8DLY - chains C and H; structure by electron microscopy, 3.00 A resolution.

== Chain C ==
Name: Spike glycoprotein
From: Severe acute respiratory syndrome coronavirus 2
UniProt: P0DTC2 (SPIKE_SARS2); numbering as in UniProt (aligned over 1-1208)
Amino-acid sequence (1288 residues; numbered 1 to 1288; the number before each row is that of its first residue):
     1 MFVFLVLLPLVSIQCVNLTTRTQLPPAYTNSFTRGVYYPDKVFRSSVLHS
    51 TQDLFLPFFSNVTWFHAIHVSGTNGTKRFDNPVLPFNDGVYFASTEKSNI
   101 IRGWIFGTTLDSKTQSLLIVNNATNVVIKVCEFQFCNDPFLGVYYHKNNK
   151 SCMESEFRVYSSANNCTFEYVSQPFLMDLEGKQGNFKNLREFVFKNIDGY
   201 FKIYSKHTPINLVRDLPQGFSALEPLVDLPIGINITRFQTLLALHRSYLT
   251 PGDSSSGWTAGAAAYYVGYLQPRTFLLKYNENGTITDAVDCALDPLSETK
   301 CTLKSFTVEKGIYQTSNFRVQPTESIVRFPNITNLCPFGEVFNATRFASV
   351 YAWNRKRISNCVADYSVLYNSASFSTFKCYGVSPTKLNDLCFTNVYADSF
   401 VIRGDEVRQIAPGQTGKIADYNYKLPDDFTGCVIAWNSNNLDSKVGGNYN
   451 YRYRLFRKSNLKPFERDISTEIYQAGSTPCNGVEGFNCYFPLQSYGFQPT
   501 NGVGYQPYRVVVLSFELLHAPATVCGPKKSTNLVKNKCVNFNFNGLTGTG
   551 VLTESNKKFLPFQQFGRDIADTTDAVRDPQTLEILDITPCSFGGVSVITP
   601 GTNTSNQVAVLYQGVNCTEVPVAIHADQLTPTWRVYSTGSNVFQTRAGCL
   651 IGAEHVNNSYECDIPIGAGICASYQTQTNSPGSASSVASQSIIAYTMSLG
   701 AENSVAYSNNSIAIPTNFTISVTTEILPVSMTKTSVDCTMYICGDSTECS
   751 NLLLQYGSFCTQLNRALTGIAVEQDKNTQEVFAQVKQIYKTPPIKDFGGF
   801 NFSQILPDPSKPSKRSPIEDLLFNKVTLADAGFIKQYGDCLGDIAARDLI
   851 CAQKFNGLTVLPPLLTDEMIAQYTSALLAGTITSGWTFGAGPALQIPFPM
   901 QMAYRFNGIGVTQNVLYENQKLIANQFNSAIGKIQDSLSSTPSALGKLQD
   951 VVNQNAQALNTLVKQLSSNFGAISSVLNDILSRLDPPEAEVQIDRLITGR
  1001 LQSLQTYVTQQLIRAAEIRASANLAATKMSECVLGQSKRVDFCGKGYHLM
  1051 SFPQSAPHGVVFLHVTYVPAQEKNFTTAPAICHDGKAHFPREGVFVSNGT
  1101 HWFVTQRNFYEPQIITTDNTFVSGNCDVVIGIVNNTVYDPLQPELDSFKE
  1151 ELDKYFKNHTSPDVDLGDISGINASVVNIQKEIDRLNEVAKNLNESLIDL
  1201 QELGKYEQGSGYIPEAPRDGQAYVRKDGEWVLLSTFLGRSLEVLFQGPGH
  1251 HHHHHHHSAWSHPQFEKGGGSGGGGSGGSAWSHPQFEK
Unresolved in the structure: 1-332, 528-1288
Construct notes: conflict Ile13 (Ser in P0DTC2), Cys152 (Trp in P0DTC2), Arg452 (Leu in P0DTC2), Gly614 (Asp in P0DTC2), Gly682 (Arg in P0DTC2), Ser683 (Arg in P0DTC2), Ser685 (Arg in P0DTC2), Pro817 (Phe in P0DTC2), Pro892 (Ala in P0DTC2), Pro899 (Ala in P0DTC2), Pro942 (Ala in P0DTC2), Pro986 (Lys in P0DTC2), Pro987 (Val in P0DTC2); expression tag (1209-1288)
Swiss-Prot annotation at these positions:
  - region: Asn280 to Cys301 (Putative superantigen), Arg403 to Asp405 (Integrin-binding motif), Asn448 to Tyr451, Tyr453 to Phe456 (Immunodominant HLA epitope recognized by the CD8+), Pro681, Ala684 (Putative superantigen), Ser816 to Tyr837 (Fusion peptide 1), Lys835 to Phe855 (Fusion peptide 2), Asp1163 to Glu1202 (Heptad repeat 2)
  - site: Arg815, Ser816 (Cleavage)
  - glycosylation: Asn17 (N-linked (GlcNAc...) (complex) asparagine), Asn61 (N-linked (GlcNAc...) (hybrid) asparagine), Asn74 (N-linked (GlcNAc...) (complex) asparagine), Asn122 (N-linked (GlcNAc...) (hybrid) asparagine), Asn149 (N-linked (GlcNAc...) (complex) asparagine), Asn165 (N-linked (GlcNAc...) (complex) asparagine), Asn234 (N-linked (GlcNAc...) (high mannose) asparagine), Asn282 (N-linked (GlcNAc...) (complex) asparagine), Thr323 (O-linked (GalNAc) threonine), Ser325 (O-linked (HexNAc...) serine), Asn331 (N-linked (GlcNAc...) (complex) asparagine), Asn343 (N-linked (GlcNAc...) (complex) asparagine), Asn603 (N-linked (GlcNAc...) (hybrid) asparagine), Asn616 (N-linked (GlcNAc...) (complex) asparagine), Asn657 (N-linked (GlcNAc...) (complex) asparagine), Thr676 (O-linked (GlcNAc...) threonine), Thr678 (O-linked (GlcNAc...) threonine), Asn709 (N-linked (GlcNAc...) (high mannose) asparagine), Asn717 (N-linked (GlcNAc...) (hybrid) asparagine), Asn801 (N-linked (GlcNAc...) (hybrid) asparagine) and 6 more in UniProt
  - natural variant: Leu5 (L5F: In strain: Iota/B.1.526), Leu18 (L18F: In strain: Beta/B.1.351, Gamma/P.1 and 1 more), Thr19 (T19I: In strain: Omicron/BQ.1.1, Omicron/XBB.1.5 and 1 more; T19R: In strain: Delta/B.1.617.2, Omicron/BA.2 and 4 more), Thr20 (T20N: In strain: Gamma/P.1), Leu24 to Ala27 (sequence variant, change not given here; In strain: Omicron/BA.2, Omicron/BA.2.12.1 and 6 more), Pro26 (P26S: In strain: Gamma/P.1), Gln52 (Q52H: In strain: Omicron/EG.5.1), Ala67 (A67V: In strain: Eta/B.1.525, Omicron/BA.1), His69 to Val70 (deletion: In strain: Alpha/B.1.1.7, Eta/B.1.525 and 5 more), Gly75 (G75V: In strain: Lambda/C.37), Thr76 (T76I: In strain: Lambda/C.37), Asp80 (D80A: In strain: Beta/B.1.351), 79 further natural variant entries in UniProt
  - mutagenesis: His69 to Val70 (Increased incorporation of cleaved spike into virions), Asn121 (N121Q: Partial loss of biliverdin affinity), Arg190 (R190K: Partial loss of biliverdin affinity), Asn234 (N234Q: Increased resistance to neutralizing antibodies), Asn331 (N331Q: Reduced viral infectivity), Asn343 (N343Q: Reduced viral infectivity), Tyr453 (Y453F: Decreased HLA binding to NF9 epitope. Increased binding affinity to human ACE2), Ala475 (A475V: Increased resistance to neutralizing antibodies), Val483 (V483A: Increased resistance to neutralizing antibodies), Glu484 (E484D: Increased replication in human TMEM106B overexpressing cells), Phe490 (F490L: Increased resistance to neutralizing antibodies and human covalescent sera neutralization), Gln493 (Q493N: Reduced host ACE2-binding affinity in vitro; Q493Y: Reduced host ACE2-binding affinity in vitro), 10 further mutagenesis entries in UniProt
Disulfides: Cys336-Cys361, Cys379-Cys432, Cys391-Cys525, Cys480-Cys488
Covalent attachments: N-acetylglucosamine (NAG) linked to Asn343

== Chain H ==
Name: VH ab6
From: Homo sapiens
Amino-acid sequence (119 residues; each row starts with the number of its first residue):
     1 EVQLVESGGGVVQPGRSLRLSCAASGFTFSSYAMHWVRQAPGKGLEWIGN
    51 IYHDGSTFYNPSLKSLVTISRDDSTNTLYLQMNSLRAEDTAIYYCARVWL
   101 YGSGYMDVWGKGTLVTVSS
Disulfides: Cys22-Cys95

== How chain C and chain H interact ==
Residue-residue contacts - 36 pairs, chain C then chain H:
  Lys444(C) - Asp54(H)
  Gly447(C) - Asp54(H)
  Asn448(C) - Asp54(H)
  Tyr449(C) - Tyr52(H)  hydrophobic
  Tyr449(C) - Asp54(H)
  Tyr449(C) - Ser56(H)
  Tyr449(C) - Phe58(H)
  Tyr449(C) - Leu100(H)
  Asn450(C) - Asp54(H)
  Asn450(C) - Ser56(H)  hydrogen bond
  Asn450(C) - Phe58(H)
  Arg452(C) - Phe58(H)
  Leu455(C) - Ser103(H)
  Leu455(C) - Gly104(H)
  Ile468(C) - Pro61(H)
  Thr470(C) - Trp47(H)
  Thr470(C) - Asn60(H)
  Thr470(C) - Pro61(H)
  Ile472(C) - Met106(H)  hydrophobic
  Cys480(C) - Leu45(H)
  Gly482(C) - Leu45(H)
  Val483(C) - Trp109(H)  hydrophobic
  Asn487(C) - Tyr105(H)  hydrogen bond
  Asn487(C) - Asp107(H)
  Asn487(C) - Trp109(H)
  Cys488(C) - Met106(H)
  Tyr489(C) - Gly104(H)
  Tyr489(C) - Tyr105(H)  hydrophobic
  Phe490(C) - His35(H)
  Phe490(C) - Trp47(H)
  Phe490(C) - Asn50(H)
  Phe490(C) - Gly104(H)  hydrogen bond (backbone-backbone)
  Phe490(C) - Met106(H)  hydrophobic
  Gln493(C) - Leu100(H)
  Gln493(C) - Gly102(H)  hydrogen bond (side chain-backbone)
  Ser494(C) - Tyr52(H)
Interface residues without a listed pair, chain C (21 interface residues in all): Asn481, Gln498
Interface residues without a listed pair, chain H (20 interface residues in all): Tyr94, Tyr101
The authors on this interface:
  - specific contacts: Arg452(C)-Phe58(H)

== In short ==
The interface between chain C and chain H involves 21 residues on one side and 20 on the other, with 4
hydrogen bonds. Polar pairs include Asn450(C)-Ser56(H), Asn487(C)-Tyr105(H) and Gln493(C)-Gly102(H). The paper
describes a contact between Arg452(C) and Phe58(H). Covalently linked N-acetylglucosamine: at Asn343(C).
Chain C is Spike glycoprotein (Severe acute respiratory syndrome coronavirus 2) and chain H is VH ab6 (Homo
sapiens); the structure, Cryo-EM structure of SARS-CoV-2 Epsilon (B.1.429) spike protein in complex with VH
ab6 (focused refinement of ..., was determined by electron microscopy, deposited together with 8DLJ, 8DLK,
8DLM, 8DLN, 8DLP, 8DLQ and 6 further entries.
